7LXD - chains D and E of the 5 polymer chains in the assembly; structure by electron microscopy, 4.11 A resolution (low resolution: residue-level contacts below are approximate; hydrogen-bond / salt-bridge calls are withheld).

# Chain D (and E)
Name: DNA polymerase zeta processivity subunit
Source organism: Saccharomyces cerevisiae (strain ATCC 204508 / S288c)
Notes: chain E of this document is another copy of the same molecule, construct and numbering; everything in this record applies to it too
Reference sequence: P38927 (REV7_YEAST); residue numbers follow UniProt; this construct covers 1-245
Amino-acid sequence (245 residues; row label = number of the first residue in the row):
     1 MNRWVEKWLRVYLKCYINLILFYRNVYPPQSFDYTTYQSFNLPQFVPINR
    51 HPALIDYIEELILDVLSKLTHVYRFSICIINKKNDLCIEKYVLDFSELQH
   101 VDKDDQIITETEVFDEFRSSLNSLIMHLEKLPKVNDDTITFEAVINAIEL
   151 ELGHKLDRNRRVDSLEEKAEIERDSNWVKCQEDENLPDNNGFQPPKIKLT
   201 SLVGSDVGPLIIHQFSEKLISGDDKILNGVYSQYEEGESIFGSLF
Not modelled in the structure: 1, 98-105, 147-193, 220-245 (chain E: 1, 183-195, 220-245)

# Interface between chain D and chain E
Pairs across the interface - 28 pairs, chain D then chain E:
  Gln-38(D) / Leu-156(E)
  Asn-41(D) / Gly-153(E)
  Asn-41(D) / Leu-156(E)
  Asn-41(D) / Asp-157(E)
  Asn-41(D) / Ser-175(E)
  Leu-42(D) / Val-178(E)
  Pro-43(D) / Ser-175(E)
  Pro-43(D) / Asn-176(E)
  Thr-111(D) / Glu-151(E)
  Thr-111(D) / His-154(E)
  Phe-114(D) / His-154(E)
  Phe-114(D) / Asp-157(E)
  Asp-115(D) / Glu-151(E)
  Asp-115(D) / His-154(E)
  Asp-115(D) / Lys-179(E)
  Arg-118(D) / Gly-153(E)
  Arg-118(D) / Asp-174(E)
  Arg-118(D) / Ser-175(E)
  Arg-118(D) / Trp-177(E)
  Arg-118(D) / Val-178(E)
  Ser-119(D) / Lys-179(E)
  Ser-119(D) / Cys-180(E)
  Asn-122(D) / Val-178(E)
  Lys-130(D) / Lys-82(E)
  Val-203(D) / Gln-181(E)
  Asp-206(D) / Gln-181(E)
  Val-207(D) / Lys-179(E)
  Val-207(D) / Gln-181(E)
Interface residues without a listed pair, chain D (15 interface residues in all): Gly-204

# Overview
15 residues of chain D face 14 of chain E across their interface.
Chain D and chain E are both DNA polymerase zeta processivity subunit (Saccharomyces cerevisiae (strain ATCC
204508 / S288c)); the structure, Structure of yeast DNA Polymerase Zeta (apo), was determined by electron
microscopy, deposited together with 6VE5.
